PDB entry 6D3X | X-ray diffraction, 1.80 A resolution | chains A and C

== Chain A ==
Protein: Plasminogen
From: Homo sapiens
Notes: EC 3.4.21.7
UniProtKB: P00747 (PLMN_HUMAN); residues 546-791 here correspond to UniProt positions 565-810 (UniProt number = residue number + 19)
Chain sequence (246 residues; numbered 546 to 791; the number before each row is that of its first residue):
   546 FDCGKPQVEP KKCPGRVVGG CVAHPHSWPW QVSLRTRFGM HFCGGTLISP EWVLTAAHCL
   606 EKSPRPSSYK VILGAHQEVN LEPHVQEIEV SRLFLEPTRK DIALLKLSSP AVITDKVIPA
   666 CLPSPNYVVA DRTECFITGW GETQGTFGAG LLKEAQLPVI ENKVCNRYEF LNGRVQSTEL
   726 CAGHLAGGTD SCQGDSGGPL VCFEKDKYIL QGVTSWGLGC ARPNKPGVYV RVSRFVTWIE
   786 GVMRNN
Disordered / not traced: 560-561
Curated features (UniProtKB/Swiss-Prot):
  - active site (Charge relay system): H603, D646, S741
  - site: R561, V562 (Cleavage)
  - modified residue (Phosphoserine): S578, S669
Disulfide bonds: C548-C666, C558-C566, C588-C604, C680-C747, C710-C726, C737-C765

== Chain C ==
Protein: Trypsin inhibitor 1
UniProtKB: Q4GWU5 (SFTI1_HELAN); residues 1-14 here correspond to UniProt positions 40-53 (UniProt number = residue number + 39)
Chain sequence (14 residues; each row starts with the number of its first residue):
     1 GRCYKSKPPI CFPD
Differences from the reference sequence: engineered mutation Y4 (Thr43 in Q4GWU5), K7 (Ile46 in Q4GWU5)
Curated features (UniProtKB/Swiss-Prot):
  - site: K5, S6 (Reactive bond)
  - cross-link: G1 to D14 (Cyclopeptide (Gly-Asp))
Disulfide bonds: C3-C11

== How chain A and chain C interact ==
Pairs across the interface - 37 pairs, chain A then chain C:
  F587(A) with S6(C); K7(C), hydrogen bond (backbone-backbone)
  C588(A) with S6(C)
  H603(A) with Y4(C); K5(C); S6(C); I10(C)
  E606(A) with I10(C)
  D646(A) with Y4(C)
  R719(A) with D14(C), salt bridge
  D735(A) with K5(C), salt bridge
  S736(A) with K5(C), hydrogen bond
  C737(A) with K5(C)
  Q738(A) with K5(C); S6(C); K7(C); P9(C)
  G739(A) with K5(C), hydrogen bond (backbone-backbone); S6(C); K7(C)
  D740(A) with K5(C), hydrogen bond (backbone-backbone)
  S741(A) with Y4(C); K5(C), hydrogen bond (side chain-backbone); S6(C), hydrogen bond (side chain-backbone)
  S760(A) with Y4(C); K5(C), hydrogen bond (backbone-backbone)
  W761(A) with C3(C); Y4(C); K5(C)
  G762(A) with G1(C); R2(C); C3(C), hydrogen bond (backbone-backbone); K5(C)
  L763(A) with G1(C); R2(C)
  G764(A) with G1(C)
  G772(A) with K5(C)
Also at the interface, not in a pair above, chain A (23 interface residues in all): M585, H586, T759, C765
Also at the interface, not in a pair above, chain C (11 interface residues in all): P8

== Overview ==
Chain A and chain C form an interface of 23 and 11 residues respectively; the contacts include 8 hydrogen
bonds and 2 salt bridges. Polar contacts include R719(A)-D14(C), D735(A)-K5(C) and S736(A)-K5(C). From
UniProt: 3 active-site residues on chain A.
Here chain A is Plasminogen (Homo sapiens) and chain C is Trypsin inhibitor 1. Entry 6D3X (Highly Potent and
Selective Plasmin Inhibitors Based on the Sunflower Trypsin Inhibitor-1 Scaffold Attenuate Fibrinolysis in
...) was determined by X-ray diffraction together with 6D3Y, 6D3Z and 6D40 from the same study.
